6UU7 - chains DDD and FFF of the 9 polymer chains in the assembly; structure by X-ray diffraction, 4.40 A resolution (low resolution: residue-level contacts below are approximate; hydrogen-bond / salt-bridge calls are withheld).

[Chain DDD]
Name: DNA-directed RNA polymerase subunit beta'
Source organism: Escherichia coli
Notes: EC 2.7.7.6
UniProtKB: P0A8T7 (RPOC_ECOLI); residue numbers follow UniProt; this construct covers 1-1407
Chain sequence (1407 residues; row label = number of the first residue in the row):
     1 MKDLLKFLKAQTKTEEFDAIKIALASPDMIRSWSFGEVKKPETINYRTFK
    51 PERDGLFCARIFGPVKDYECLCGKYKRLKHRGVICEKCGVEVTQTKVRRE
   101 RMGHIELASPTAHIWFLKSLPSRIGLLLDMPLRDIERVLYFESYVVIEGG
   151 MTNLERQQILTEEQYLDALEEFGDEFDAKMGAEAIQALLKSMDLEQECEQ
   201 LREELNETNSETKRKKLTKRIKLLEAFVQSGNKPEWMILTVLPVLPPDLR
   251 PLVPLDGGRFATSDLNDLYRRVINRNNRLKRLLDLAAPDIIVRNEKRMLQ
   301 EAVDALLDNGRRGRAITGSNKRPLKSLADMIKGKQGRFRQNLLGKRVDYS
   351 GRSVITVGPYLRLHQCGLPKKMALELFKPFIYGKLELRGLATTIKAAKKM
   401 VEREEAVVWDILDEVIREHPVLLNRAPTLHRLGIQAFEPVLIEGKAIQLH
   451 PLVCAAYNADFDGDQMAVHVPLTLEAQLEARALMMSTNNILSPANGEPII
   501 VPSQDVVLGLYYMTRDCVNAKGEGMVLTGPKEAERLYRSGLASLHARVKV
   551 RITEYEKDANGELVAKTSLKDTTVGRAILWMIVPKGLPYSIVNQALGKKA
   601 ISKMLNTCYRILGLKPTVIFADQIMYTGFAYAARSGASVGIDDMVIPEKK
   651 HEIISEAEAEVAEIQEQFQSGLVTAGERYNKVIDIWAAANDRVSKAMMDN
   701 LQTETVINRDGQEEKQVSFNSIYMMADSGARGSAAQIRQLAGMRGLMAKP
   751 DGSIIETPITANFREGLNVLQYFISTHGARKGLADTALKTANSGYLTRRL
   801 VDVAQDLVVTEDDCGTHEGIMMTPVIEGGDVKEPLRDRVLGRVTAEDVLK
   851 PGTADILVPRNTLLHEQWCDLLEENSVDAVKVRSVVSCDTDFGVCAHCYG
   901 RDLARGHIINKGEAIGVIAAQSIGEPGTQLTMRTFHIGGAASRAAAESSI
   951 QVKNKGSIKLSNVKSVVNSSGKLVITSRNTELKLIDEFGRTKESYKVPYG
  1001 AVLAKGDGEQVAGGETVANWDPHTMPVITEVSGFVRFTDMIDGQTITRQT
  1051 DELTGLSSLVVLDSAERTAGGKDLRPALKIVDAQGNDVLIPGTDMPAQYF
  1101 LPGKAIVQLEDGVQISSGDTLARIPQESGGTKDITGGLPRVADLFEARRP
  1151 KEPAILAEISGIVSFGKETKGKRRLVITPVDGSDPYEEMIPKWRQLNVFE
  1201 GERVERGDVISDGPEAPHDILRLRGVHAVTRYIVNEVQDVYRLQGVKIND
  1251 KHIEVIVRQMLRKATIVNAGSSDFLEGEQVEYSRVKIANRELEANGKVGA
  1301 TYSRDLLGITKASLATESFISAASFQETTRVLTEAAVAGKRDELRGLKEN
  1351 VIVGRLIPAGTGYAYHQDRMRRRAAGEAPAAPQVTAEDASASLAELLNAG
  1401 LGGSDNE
Disordered / not traced: 1-14, 1377-1407
Metal / ion sites: Zn2+ site 1: Cys-72, Cys-85, Cys-88; Mg2+ site 1: Asp-460, Asp-462; Mg2+ site 2: Asp-460 (together with 2'-3'-dideoxyguanosine-5'-triphosphate); Zn2+ site 2: Cys-814, Cys-898
Ligand contacts: 2'-3'-dideoxyguanosine-5'-triphosphate (DG3): Arg-425, Pro-427, Asn-458, Asp-460, Arg-731, Thr-786, Thr-790, Gln-929, Met-932, Arg-933, His-936, Ile-937
Curated features (UniProtKB/Swiss-Prot):
  - binding site (Zn(2+)): Cys-70, Cys-72, Cys-85, Cys-88, Cys-814, Cys-888, Cys-895, Cys-898
  - binding site (Mg(2+)): Asp-460, Asp-462, Asp-464
  - modified residue: Lys-983 (N6-acetyllysine)
  - mutagenesis: Gln-504 (Q504P: Resistant to antibiotics salinamide A and B), Asn-690 (N690D: Resistant to antibiotics salinamide A and B), Met-697 (M697V: Resistant to antibiotics salinamide A and B), Ala-735 (A735T: Resistant to antibiotics salinamide A and B), Arg-738 (R738C/H/P/S: Resistant to antibiotics salinamide A and B), Ala-748 (A748E: Resistant to antibiotics salinamide A and B), Pro-758 (P758S/T: Resistant to antibiotics salinamide A and B), Phe-763 (F763C: Resistant to antibiotics salinamide A and B), Ser-775 (S775A: Resistant to antibiotics salinamide A and B), Ala-779 (A779T/V: Resistant to antibiotics salinamide A and B), Arg-780 (R780C: Resistant to antibiotics salinamide A and B), Gly-782 (G782A/C: Resistant to antibiotics salinamide A and B), 1 further mutagenesis entry in UniProt

[Chain FFF]
Name: RNA polymerase sigma factor RpoS
Source organism: Escherichia coli K-12
UniProtKB: P13445 (RPOS_ECOLI); residues 1-328 here = UniProt positions 1-328
Chain sequence (336 residues; each row starts with the number of its first residue):
     1 MGQNTLKVHDLNEDAEFDENGVEVFDEKALVEEEPSDNDLAEEELLSQGA
    51 TQRVLDATQLYLGEIGYSPLLTAEEEVYFARRALRGDVASRRRMIESNLR
   101 LVVKIARRYGNRGLALLDLIEEGNLGLIRAVEKFDPERGFRFSTYATWWI
   151 RQTIERAIMNQTRTIRLPIHIVKELNVYLRTARELSHKLDHEPSAEEIAE
   201 QLDKPVDDVSRMLRLNERITSVDTPLGGDSEKALLDILADEKENGPEDTT
   251 QDDDMKQSIVKWLFELNAKQREVLARRFGLLGYEAATLEDVGREIGLTRE
   301 RVRQIQVEGLRRLREILQTQGLNIEALFLEHHHHHH
Disordered / not traced: 1-52, 226-232, 330-336
Differences from the reference sequence: conflict Gly-2 (Ser in P13445), Glu-33 (Gln in P13445); expression tag (329-336)
Curated features (UniProtKB/Swiss-Prot):
  - DNA-binding region: Leu-288 to Val-307 (H-T-H motif)
  - region: Asp-56 to Ala-89 (Sigma-70 factor domain-1)
  - motif: Asp-118 to Glu-121 (Interaction with polymerase core subunit RpoC)
  - mutagenesis: Lys-173 (K173E: Eliminates RpoS proteolysis. Lack of interaction with RssB), Glu-174 (E174T: 2-fold increase in RpoS half-life. Does not affect interaction with RssB), Val-177 (V177K: 3-fold increase in RpoS half-life), Tyr-178 (Y178L: Does not affect RpoS half-life)

[Chain DDD / chain FFF interface]
Residue-residue contacts (79):
  Glu-42(DDD) / Arg-166(FFF)
  Thr-43(DDD) / Thr-164(FFF)
  Thr-43(DDD) / Ile-165(FFF)
  Tyr-46(DDD) / Ile-165(FFF)
  Tyr-46(DDD) / Pro-168(FFF)
  Tyr-46(DDD) / Ile-171(FFF)
  Tyr-46(DDD) / Leu-215(FFF)
  Arg-77(DDD) / Ala-285(FFF)
  Lys-79(DDD) / Glu-284(FFF)
  Thr-95(DDD) / Lys-242(FFF)
  Tyr-140(DDD) / Leu-55(FFF)
  Tyr-140(DDD) / Leu-60(FFF)
  Glu-162(DDD) / Glu-64(FFF)
  Asp-248(DDD) / Lys-242(FFF)
  Val-253(DDD) / Leu-238(FFF)
  Leu-255(DDD) / Thr-220(FFF)
  Leu-255(DDD) / Leu-238(FFF)
  Phe-260(DDD) / Ile-219(FFF)
  Phe-260(DDD) / Thr-220(FFF)
  Ala-261(DDD) / Thr-220(FFF)
  Thr-262(DDD) / Ile-219(FFF)
  Thr-262(DDD) / Thr-220(FFF)
  Thr-262(DDD) / Ser-221(FFF)
  Thr-262(DDD) / Val-222(FFF)
  Ser-263(DDD) / Val-222(FFF)
  Ser-263(DDD) / Asp-223(FFF)
  Asp-264(DDD) / Ser-221(FFF)
  Arg-270(DDD) / Gln-161(FFF)
  Arg-270(DDD) / Thr-164(FFF)
  Asn-274(DDD) / Gln-161(FFF)
  Arg-275(DDD) / Asp-118(FFF)
  Arg-278(DDD) / Asp-118(FFF)
  Arg-278(DDD) / Glu-121(FFF)
  Arg-278(DDD) / Glu-122(FFF)
  Arg-278(DDD) / Gln-161(FFF)
  Arg-281(DDD) / Glu-122(FFF)
  Arg-281(DDD) / Leu-125(FFF)
  Leu-282(DDD) / Glu-121(FFF)
  Leu-282(DDD) / Leu-125(FFF)
  Pro-288(DDD) / Arg-92(FFF)
  Pro-288(DDD) / Ile-95(FFF)
  Pro-288(DDD) / Glu-96(FFF)
  Ile-290(DDD) / Glu-64(FFF)
  Ile-290(DDD) / Glu-96(FFF)
  Ile-291(DDD) / Leu-99(FFF)
  Ile-291(DDD) / Glu-121(FFF)
  Ile-291(DDD) / Asn-124(FFF)
  Arg-293(DDD) / Glu-64(FFF)
  Asn-294(DDD) / Tyr-61(FFF)
  Asn-294(DDD) / Leu-117(FFF)
  Asn-294(DDD) / Ile-120(FFF)
  Asn-294(DDD) / Glu-121(FFF)
  Glu-295(DDD) / Glu-121(FFF)
  Arg-297(DDD) / Ala-57(FFF)
  Arg-297(DDD) / Tyr-61(FFF)
  Arg-297(DDD) / Glu-64(FFF)
  Met-298(DDD) / Leu-117(FFF)
  Met-298(DDD) / Asp-118(FFF)
  Met-298(DDD) / Glu-121(FFF)
  Asn-320(DDD) / Thr-224(FFF)
  Arg-322(DDD) / Pro-225(FFF)
  Lys-378(DDD) / Glu-247(FFF)
  Leu-390(DDD) / Leu-322(FFF)
  Thr-392(DDD) / Gln-320(FFF)
  Thr-392(DDD) / Leu-322(FFF)
  Thr-392(DDD) / Asn-323(FFF)
  Thr-393(DDD) / Asp-254(FFF)
  Thr-393(DDD) / Asn-323(FFF)
  Ile-394(DDD) / Thr-250(FFF)
  Ile-394(DDD) / Asp-254(FFF)
  Lys-395(DDD) / Gln-251(FFF)
  Lys-395(DDD) / Leu-327(FFF)
  Ala-396(DDD) / Leu-322(FFF)
  Ala-396(DDD) / Asn-323(FFF)
  Lys-398(DDD) / Glu-247(FFF)
  Lys-398(DDD) / Gln-251(FFF)
  Lys-399(DDD) / Ala-326(FFF)
  Lys-399(DDD) / Leu-329(FFF)
  Arg-403(DDD) / Ala-326(FFF)
Also at the interface, not in a pair above, chain DDD (51 interface residues in all): Ile-44, Asn-45, Glu-142, Arg-259, Asp-267, Arg-271, Lys-325, Arg-346, Glu-386
Also at the interface, not in a pair above, chain FFF (53 interface residues in all): Val-54, Ile-128, Arg-163, Leu-167, Glu-217, Arg-218, Asp-236, Asp-248, Tyr-283

[Overview]
Chain DDD and chain FFF form an interface of 51 and 53 residues respectively. Bound to chain DDD:
2'-3'-dideoxyguanosine-5'-triphosphate. The Zn2+ site 1 is built by Cys-72(DDD), Cys-85(DDD) and Cys-88(DDD).
UniProt lists 8 Zn2+-binding residues, 3 Mg2+-binding residues and 13 mutagenesis sites on chain DDD.
Here chain DDD is DNA-directed RNA polymerase subunit beta' (Escherichia coli) and chain FFF is RNA polymerase
sigma factor RpoS (Escherichia coli K-12). Entry 6UU7 (E. coli sigma-S transcription initiation complex with a
6-nt RNA and an NTP ("Old" crystal soaked ...) was determined by X-ray diffraction, deposited together with
6UTV, 6UTW, 6UTX, 6UTY, 6UTZ, 6UU0 and 11 further entries.
